Entry 9OI8 (electron microscopy, 2.81 A resolution); this record covers chains A and B of the 4 polymer chains in the assembly.

== Chain A ==
Name: DELLA protein RGA
Source organism: Arabidopsis thaliana
UniProtKB: Q9SLH3 (RGA_ARATH); numbering as in UniProt (aligned over 1-587)
Amino-acid sequence (597 residues; each row starts with the number of its first residue):
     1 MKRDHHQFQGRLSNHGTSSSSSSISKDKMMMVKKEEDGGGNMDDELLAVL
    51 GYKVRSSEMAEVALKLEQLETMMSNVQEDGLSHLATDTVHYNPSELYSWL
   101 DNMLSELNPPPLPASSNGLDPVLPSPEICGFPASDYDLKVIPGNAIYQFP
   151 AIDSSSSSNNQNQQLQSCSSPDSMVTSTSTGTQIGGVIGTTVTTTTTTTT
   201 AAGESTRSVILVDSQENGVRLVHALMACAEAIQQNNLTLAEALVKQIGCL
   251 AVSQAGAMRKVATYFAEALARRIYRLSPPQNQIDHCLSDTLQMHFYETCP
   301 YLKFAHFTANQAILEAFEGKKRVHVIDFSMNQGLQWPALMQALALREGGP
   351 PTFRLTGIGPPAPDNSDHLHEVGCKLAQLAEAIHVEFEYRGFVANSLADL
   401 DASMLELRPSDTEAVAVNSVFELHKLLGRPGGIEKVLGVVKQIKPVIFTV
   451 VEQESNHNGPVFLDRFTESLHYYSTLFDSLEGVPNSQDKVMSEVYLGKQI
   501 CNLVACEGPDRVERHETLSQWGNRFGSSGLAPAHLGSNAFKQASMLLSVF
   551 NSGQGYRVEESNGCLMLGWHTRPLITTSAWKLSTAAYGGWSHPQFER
Not modelled in the structure: 1-41, 110-204, 277-289, 584-597
Sequence notes: engineered mutation Gln-163 (Lys in Q9SLH3), Gln-164 (Arg in Q9SLH3), Gln-166 (Lys in Q9SLH3); expression tag (588-597)

== Chain B ==
Name: Gibberellin receptor GID1A
Source organism: Arabidopsis thaliana
Notes: EC 3.-.-.-
UniProtKB: Q9MAA7 (GID1A_ARATH); numbering as in UniProt (aligned over 1-345)
Amino-acid sequence (355 residues; row label = number of the first residue in the row):
     1 MAASDEVNLIESRTVVPLNTWVLISNFKVAYNILRRPDGTFNRHLAEYLD
    51 RKVTANANPVDGVFSFDVLIDRRINLLSRVYRPAYADQEQPPSILDLEKP
   101 VDGDIVPVILFFHGGSFAHSSANSAIYDTLCRRLVGLCKCVVVSVNYRRA
   151 PENPYPCAYDDGWIALNWVNSRSWLKSKKDSKVHIFLAGDSSGGNIAHNV
   201 ALRAGESGIDVLGNILLNPMFGGNERTESEKSLDGKYFVTVRDRDWYWKA
   251 FLPEGEDREHPACNPFSPRGKSLEGVSFPKSLVVVAGLDLIRDWQLAYAE
   301 GLKKAGQEVKLMHLEKATVGFYLLPNNNHFHNVMDEISAFVNAECGGDYK
   351 DDDDK
Not modelled in the structure: 1-9, 344-355
Sequence notes: expression tag (346-355)
Ligand contacts: gibberellin a3 (GA3): Ile-24, Phe-27, Lys-28, Tyr-31, Arg-35, Gly-114, Gly-115, Ser-116, Ile-126, Tyr-127, Asp-190, Ser-191, Phe-238, Val-239, Asp-243, Arg-244, Tyr-247, Val-319, Gly-320, Tyr-322

== Interface between chain A and chain B ==
Contacting residue pairs (93):
  Asp-44(A) / Asn-19(B)
  Leu-46(A) / Leu-324(B)  hydrophobic
  Leu-46(A) / Pro-325(B)
  Val-49(A) / Thr-129(B)
  Leu-50(A) / Leu-23(B)  hydrophobic
  Leu-50(A) / Ala-125(B)
  Leu-50(A) / Ile-126(B)  hydrophobic
  Gly-51(A) / Arg-51(B)
  Tyr-52(A) / Leu-23(B)  hydrophobic
  Tyr-52(A) / Phe-27(B)
  Tyr-52(A) / Arg-51(B)
  Met-59(A) / Leu-18(B)  hydrophobic
  Met-59(A) / Asn-19(B)
  Met-59(A) / Val-22(B)  hydrophobic
  Val-62(A) / Val-22(B)  hydrophobic
  Ala-63(A) / Arg-13(B)
  Ala-63(A) / Trp-21(B)  hydrophobic
  Ala-63(A) / Val-22(B)  hydrophobic
  Leu-66(A) / Val-22(B)
  Leu-66(A) / Ser-25(B)
  Leu-66(A) / Asn-26(B)
  Glu-67(A) / Arg-13(B)  salt bridge
  Glu-67(A) / Trp-21(B)
  Leu-69(A) / Val-29(B)  hydrophobic
  Glu-70(A) / Lys-28(B)  salt bridge
  Glu-70(A) / Val-29(B)
  Glu-70(A) / Asn-32(B)
  Met-73(A) / Asn-32(B)  hydrogen bond
  Met-73(A) / Ile-33(B)  hydrophobic
  Leu-81(A) / Ile-33(B)  hydrophobic
  Leu-81(A) / Arg-36(B)  hydrogen bond (backbone-side chain)
  Ser-82(A) / Arg-36(B)  hydrogen bond
  Ala-85(A) / Arg-36(B)
  Ala-85(A) / Asn-42(B)
  Ala-85(A) / Leu-45(B)
  His-90(A) / Leu-45(B)
  His-90(A) / Tyr-48(B)  hydrogen bond (backbone-side chain)
  Tyr-91(A) / Tyr-48(B)
  Asn-92(A) / Tyr-48(B)  hydrogen bond (backbone-side chain)
  Pro-93(A) / Tyr-48(B)
  Pro-93(A) / Leu-49(B)  hydrophobic
  Pro-93(A) / Arg-51(B)
  Ser-94(A) / Arg-51(B)  hydrogen bond
  Leu-96(A) / Asn-26(B)
  Trp-99(A) / Asn-26(B)
  Met-103(A) / Ile-33(B)  hydrophobic
  Ser-205(A) / Asn-56(B)
  Ser-205(A) / Asn-58(B)
  Thr-206(A) / Asn-56(B)
  Arg-207(A) / Ala-55(B)
  Arg-207(A) / Asn-56(B)  hydrogen bond (backbone-side chain)
  Arg-207(A) / Ala-57(B)  hydrogen bond (backbone-backbone)
  Arg-207(A) / Asn-58(B)  hydrogen bond
  Arg-207(A) / Pro-91(B)
  Arg-207(A) / Pro-92(B)  hydrogen bond (side chain-backbone)
  Arg-207(A) / Ser-93(B)
  Arg-207(A) / Ile-94(B)
  Ser-208(A) / Ala-55(B)
  Val-209(A) / Phe-66(B)
  Val-209(A) / Asp-67(B)  hydrogen bond (backbone-backbone)
  Val-209(A) / Ile-94(B)  hydrophobic
  Val-209(A) / Leu-97(B)  hydrophobic
  Ile-210(A) / Asp-67(B)
  Leu-211(A) / Phe-66(B)  hydrophobic
  Leu-211(A) / Asp-67(B)  hydrogen bond (backbone-backbone)
  Leu-211(A) / Val-68(B)
  Leu-211(A) / Leu-69(B)  hydrogen bond (backbone-backbone)
  Val-219(A) / Leu-95(B)  hydrophobic
  Val-222(A) / Leu-95(B)  hydrophobic
  His-223(A) / Leu-95(B)
  His-471(A) / Ile-94(B)
  Asp-478(A) / Arg-72(B)  salt bridge
  Leu-535(A) / Tyr-48(B)  hydrogen bond (backbone-side chain)
  Gly-536(A) / Tyr-48(B)
  Ser-537(A) / Tyr-48(B)
  Phe-540(A) / His-44(B)
  Phe-540(A) / Glu-47(B)
  Phe-540(A) / Tyr-48(B)
  Lys-541(A) / His-44(B)  hydrogen bond
  Ser-544(A) / His-44(B)
  Gln-554(A) / Asn-75(B)
  Gly-555(A) / Asn-75(B)
  Arg-557(A) / Asn-75(B)
  Glu-559(A) / Lys-52(B)
  Glu-560(A) / Tyr-48(B)
  Glu-560(A) / Arg-51(B)  salt bridge
  His-570(A) / Leu-69(B)
  His-570(A) / Leu-77(B)
  Thr-571(A) / Val-53(B)
  Thr-571(A) / Thr-54(B)
  Thr-571(A) / Asp-67(B)
  Thr-571(A) / Arg-79(B)
  Thr-571(A) / Asn-123(B)
Other interface residues (no listed pair), chain A (56 interface residues in all): Ala-60, Leu-84, Asp-213, Glu-481, Trp-569, Pro-573
Other interface residues (no listed pair), chain B (50 interface residues in all): Leu-323, Asn-326

== Summary ==
56 residues of chain A and 50 residues of chain B are in contact; the contacts include 15 hydrogen bonds and 4
salt bridges. Polar contacts include Glu-67(A)/Arg-13(B), Glu-70(A)/Lys-28(B) and Asp-478(A)/Arg-72(B). Bound
to chain B: gibberellin a3.
Here chain A is DELLA protein RGA and chain B is Gibberellin receptor GID1A, both from Arabidopsis thaliana.
Entry 9OI8 (Cryo-EM Structure of the Arabidopsis GA3-GID1A-RGA-SLY1-ASK1 Complex (Alternative Conformation))
was determined by electron microscopy (same publication as 9O4J and 9O4K).
